5JSB - chains A and B; structure by X-ray diffraction, 2.74 A resolution.

[Chain A]
Name: Induced myeloid leukemia cell differentiation protein Mcl-1
Source organism: Homo sapiens
UniProt: Q07820 (MCL1_HUMAN); residue numbers follow UniProt; this construct covers 172-350
Sequence (179 residues; each row starts with the number of its first residue):
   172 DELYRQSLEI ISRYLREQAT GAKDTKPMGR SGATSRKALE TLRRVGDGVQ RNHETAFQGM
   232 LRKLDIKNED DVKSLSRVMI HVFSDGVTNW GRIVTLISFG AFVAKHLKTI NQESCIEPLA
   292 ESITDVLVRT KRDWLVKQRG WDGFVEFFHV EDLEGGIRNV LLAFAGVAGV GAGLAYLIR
Disordered / not traced: 323-350
Swiss-Prot annotation at these positions:
  - motif: Ala209 to Asn223 (BH3), His252 to Ala272 (BH1), Asp304 to Phe319 (BH2)
  - cross-link (Glycyl lysine isopeptide (Lys-Gly)): Lys194 (interchain with G-Cter in ubiquitin), Lys197 (interchain with G-Cter in ubiquitin)
  - mutagenesis: Lys194 (K194R: Reduced ubiquitination), Lys197 (K197R: Reduced ubiquitination), Lys208 (K208R: No effect on ubiquitination), Lys234 (K234R: No effect on ubiquitination)

[Chain B]
Name: Mcl-1 inhibitor
Source organism: synthetic construct
Sequence (116 residues; each row starts with the number of its first residue):
     2 DPKKVLDKAK DQAENRVREL KQVLEELYKE ARKLDLTQEM RKKLIERYAA AIIRAIGDIN
    62 NAIYQAKQEA EKLKKAGLVN SQQLDELLRR LDELQKEASR KANEYGREFE LKLEYG
From the paper describing this entry:
  - specificity-determining residues: Glu111
  - specificity-determining residues: Arg55 (proposed by the authors, not directly observed)

[How chain A and chain B interact]
Residue-residue contacts - 60 pairs, chain A then chain B:
  Val216(A) with Tyr65(B)
  Asn223(A) with Ser100(B); Asn104(B), hydrogen bond (backbone-side chain)
  His224(A) with Ile57(B); Ser100(B), hydrogen bond; Asn104(B)
  Thr226(A) with Asn104(B)
  Ala227(A) with Asn104(B), hydrogen bond (backbone-side chain)
  Phe228(A) with Ile57(B), hydrophobic
  Gly230(A) with Tyr49(B); Glu111(B)
  Met231(A) with Tyr49(B), hydrogen bond (backbone-side chain); Ala50(B); Ile53(B), hydrophobic; Ile54(B), hydrophobic
  Arg233(A) with Glu111(B), salt bridge
  Lys234(A) with Ile46(B); Tyr49(B); Phe110(B); Glu111(B); Leu114(B)
  Asp242(A) with Lys43(B), salt bridge
  Ser245(A) with Lys43(B); Glu47(B), hydrogen bond
  Arg248(A) with Glu47(B), salt bridge
  Val249(A) with Glu47(B); Ala51(B); Ile54(B), hydrophobic
  His252(A) with Arg48(B); Ala51(B); Arg55(B), hydrogen bond (backbone-side chain)
  Val253(A) with Ala51(B); Ile54(B), hydrophobic; Arg55(B), hydrogen bond (backbone-side chain)
  Ser255(A) with Arg55(B), hydrogen bond
  Asp256(A) with Arg55(B), salt bridge
  Asn260(A) with Asp59(B), hydrogen bond; Asn62(B)
  Trp261(A) with Asn62(B)
  Gly262(A) with Gly58(B); Asn61(B); Asn62(B), hydrogen bond (backbone-side chain)
  Arg263(A) with Arg55(B); Gly58(B); Asp59(B), salt bridge
  Val265(A) with Asn61(B)
  Thr266(A) with Ile54(B); Ile57(B); Gly58(B)
  Leu267(A) with Ile54(B), hydrophobic
  Glu317(A) with Gln69(B), hydrogen bond (backbone-side chain)
  Phe318(A) with Asn62(B); Tyr65(B), hydrophobic; Gln66(B); Gln69(B)
  Phe319(A) with Asn61(B); Tyr65(B), hydrophobic
  His320(A) with Glu72(B)
  Val321(A) with Glu72(B)
  Glu322(A) with Glu72(B), hydrogen bond (backbone-side chain)
Also at the interface, not in a pair above, chain A (36 interface residues in all): Arg215, Val220, Leu235, Phe254, Phe270
Also at the interface, not in a pair above, chain B (29 interface residues in all): Lys68, Gln96, Lys97, Ala103, Arg108
From the paper, about this interface:
  - pairs named by the authors: Ser245(A)-Glu47(B), Arg248(A)-Glu47(B) (salt bridge)
  - interface residues, chain B: Arg55(B), Asn62(B), Lys68(B), Gln69(B), Glu72(B), Asn104(B), Arg108(B), Glu111(B)

[In short]
Chain A and chain B form an interface of 36 and 29 residues respectively; the contacts include 12 hydrogen
bonds and 5 salt bridges. Among the polar pairs are Arg233(A)-Glu111(B), Asp242(A)-Lys43(B) and
Arg248(A)-Glu47(B). The paper describes a contact between Ser245(A) and Glu47(B); a salt bridge between
Arg248(A) and Glu47(B). The paper reports interface residues Arg55(B), Asn62(B) and Lys68(B) among others;
specificity determinants Glu111(B) and Arg55(B).
Here chain A is Induced myeloid leukemia cell differentiation protein Mcl-1 (Homo sapiens) and chain B is
Mcl-1 inhibitor (synthetic construct). Entry 5JSB (Crystal structure of Mcl1-inhibitor complex) was determined
by X-ray diffraction.
